6QLD - chains G and g of the 22 polymer chains in the assembly; structure by electron microscopy, 4.15 A resolution (low resolution: residue-level contacts below are approximate; hydrogen-bond / salt-bridge calls are withheld).

Chain G:
Molecule: 124-nt DNA strand
Organism: Escherichia coli
Sequence (124 nucleotides; numbered 2 to 125; the number before each row is that of its first residue):
     2 TCGAGAATCC CGGTGCCGAG GCCGCTCAAT TGGTCGTAGA CAGCTCTAGC ACCGCTTAAA
    62 CGCACGTACG CGCTGTCCCC CGCGTTTTAA CCGCCAAGGG GATTACTCCC TAGTCTCCAG
   122 GCAC

Chain g:
Protein: Histone H2A.1
Organism: Saccharomyces cerevisiae (strain ATCC 204508 / S288c)
Reference sequence: P04911 (H2A1_YEAST); residue numbers follow UniProt; this construct covers 17-121
Amino-acid sequence (105 residues; numbered 17 to 121; the number before each row is that of its first residue):
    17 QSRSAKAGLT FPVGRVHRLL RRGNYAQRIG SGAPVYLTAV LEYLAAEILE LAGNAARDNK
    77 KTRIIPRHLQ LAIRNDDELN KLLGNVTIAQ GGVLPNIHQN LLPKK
Swiss-Prot annotation at these positions:
  - site: Lys-120 (Not ubiquitinated)
  - modified residue: Lys-22 (N6-succinyllysine), Gln-106 (N5-methylglutamine), Lys-120 (N6-malonyllysine)
  - mutagenesis: Lys-120 to Lys-121 (No effect. No effect; when associated with R-124 and R-127)

Chain G / chain g interface:
Contacting residue pairs - 8 pairs, chain G then chain g:
  DC111(G) / Arg-44(g)
  DT112(G) / Arg-44(g)
  DT112(G) / Ile-45(g)
  DT112(G) / Gly-46(g)
  DT112(G) / Ser-47(g)
  DA113(G) / Gln-43(g)
  DA113(G) / Arg-44(g)
  DG122(G) / Arg-31(g)

In short:
Chain G and chain g form an interface of 4 and 6 residues respectively. Curated annotation (UniProt) lists 2
mutagenesis sites on chain g.
Chain G is a 124-nt DNA strand (Escherichia coli) and chain g is Histone H2A.1 (Saccharomyces cerevisiae
(strain ATCC 204508 / S288c)); the structure, Structure of inner kinetochore CCAN-Cenp-A complex, was
determined by electron microscopy together with 6QLE and 6QLF from the same study.
